7CAF - chains D and A of the 5 polymer chains in the assembly; structure by electron microscopy, 3.30 A resolution.

# Chain D
Name: ABC transporter, ATP-binding protein SugC
From: Mycolicibacterium smegmatis MC2 155
UniProt: A0R2C0 (A0R2C0_MYCS2); residue numbers follow UniProt; this construct covers 1-406
Amino-acid sequence (406 residues; numbered 1 to 406; the number before each row is that of its first residue):
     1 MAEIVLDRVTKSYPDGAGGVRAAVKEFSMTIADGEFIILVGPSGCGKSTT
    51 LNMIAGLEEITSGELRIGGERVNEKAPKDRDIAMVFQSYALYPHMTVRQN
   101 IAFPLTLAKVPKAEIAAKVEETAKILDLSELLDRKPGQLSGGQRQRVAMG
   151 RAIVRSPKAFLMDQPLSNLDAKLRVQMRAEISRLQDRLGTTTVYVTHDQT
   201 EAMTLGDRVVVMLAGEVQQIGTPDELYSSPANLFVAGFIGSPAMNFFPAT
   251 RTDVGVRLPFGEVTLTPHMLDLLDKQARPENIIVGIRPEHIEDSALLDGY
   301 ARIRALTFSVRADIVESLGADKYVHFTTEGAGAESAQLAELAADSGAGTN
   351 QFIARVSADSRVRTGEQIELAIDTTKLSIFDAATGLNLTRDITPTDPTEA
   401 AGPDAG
Disordered / not traced: 1, 15-20, 392-406
Construct notes: engineered mutation Gln164 (Glu in A0R2C0)
From the paper describing this entry:
  - mutagenesis - E164Q: abolished catalytic activity

# Chain A
Name: ABC sugar transporter, permease component
From: Mycolicibacterium smegmatis MC2 155
UniProt: I7G6S2 (I7G6S2_MYCS2); numbering as in UniProt (aligned over 1-305)
Amino-acid sequence (305 residues; each row starts with the number of its first residue):
     1 MTAAVTPSASAVASDDKKSERRLAFWLIAPAVLLMLAVTAYPIGYAVWLS
    51 LQRYNLAEPHDTEFIGLANYVTVLTDGYWWTAFAVTLGITVVSVAIEFAL
   101 GLALALVMHRTIFGKGAVRTAILIPYGIVTVAASYSWYYAWTPGTGYLAN
   151 LLPEGSAPLTDQLPSLAIVVLAEVWKTTPFMALLLLAGLALVPQDLLNAA
   201 QVDGAGPWKRLTKVILPMIKPAILVALLFRTLDAFRIFDNIYILTGGSND
   251 TGSVSILGYDNLFKAFNVGLGSAISVLIFLSVAIIAFIYIKIFGAAAPGS
   301 DEEVR
Disordered / not traced: 1-16, 301-305

# How chain D and chain A interact
Residue-residue contacts - 26 pairs, chain D then chain A:
  Pro77(D) with Val202(A)
  Lys78(D) with Gln201(A); Gly204(A)
  Met84(D) with Val202(A)
  Phe86(D) with Asp195(A); Asn198(A); Ala199(A), hydrophobic
  Ser88(D) with Asp195(A), hydrogen bond
  Ala90(D) with Asp195(A); Leu196(A)
  Leu91(D) with Leu196(A)
  Tyr92(D) with Leu196(A), hydrophobic; Ala200(A); Asp203(A), hydrogen bond; Val214(A), hydrophobic
  His94(D) with Lys213(A), hydrogen bond (side chain-backbone); Val214(A); Pro217(A); Met218(A)
  Met95(D) with Lys213(A)
  Phe103(D) with Asp203(A)
  Pro104(D) with Asp203(A)
  Leu107(D) with Ala205(A), hydrophobic; Lys213(A)
  Arg155(D) with Val202(A), hydrogen bond (side chain-backbone); Asp203(A), salt bridge
Interface residues without a listed pair, chain D (18 interface residues in all): Leu57, Ile82, Ala83, Pro93

# Overview
Chain D and chain A form an interface of 18 and 14 residues respectively; the contacts include 4 hydrogen
bonds and 1 salt bridge. Polar pairs include Arg155(D)-Asp203(A), Ser88(D)-Asp195(A) and Tyr92(D)-Asp203(A).
The paper reports that E164Q of chain D abolishes catalytic activity.
Chain D is ABC transporter, ATP-binding protein SugC and chain A is ABC sugar transporter, permease component,
both from Mycolicibacterium smegmatis MC2 155; the structure, Mycobacterium smegmatis LpqY-SugABC complex in
the pre-translocation state, was determined by electron microscopy together with 7CAD, 7CAE and 7CAG from the
same study.
